5JDO - chains A and E of the 6 polymer chains in the assembly; structure by X-ray diffraction, 3.20 A resolution.

Chain A:
Protein: Haptoglobin-haemoglobin receptor
Source organism: Trypanosoma congolense
UniProt: G0UVW6 (G0UVW6_TRYCI); residues 3-251 here correspond to UniProt positions 116-364 (UniProt number = residue number + 113)
Amino-acid sequence (249 residues; row label = number of the first residue in the row):
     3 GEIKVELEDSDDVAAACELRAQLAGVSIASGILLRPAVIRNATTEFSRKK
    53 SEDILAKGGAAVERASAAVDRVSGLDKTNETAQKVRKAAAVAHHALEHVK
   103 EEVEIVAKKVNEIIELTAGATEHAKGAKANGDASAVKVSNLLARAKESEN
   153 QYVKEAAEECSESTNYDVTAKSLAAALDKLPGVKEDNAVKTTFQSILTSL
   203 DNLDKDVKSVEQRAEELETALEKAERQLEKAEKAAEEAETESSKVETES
Construct notes: conflict Glu-10 (Lys123 in G0UVW6), Ser-12 (Ala125 in G0UVW6), Asp-14 (Glu127 in G0UVW6), Asp-55 (Glu168 in G0UVW6), Val-64 (Ala177 in G0UVW6), Asp-72 (Asn185 in G0UVW6), Thr-80 (Ala193 in G0UVW6), Val-112 (Ala225 in G0UVW6), Ile-116 (Thr229 in G0UVW6), Ala-137 (Val250 in G0UVW6), Asn-152 (Asp265 in G0UVW6), Glu-157 (Lys270 in G0UVW6), Glu-164 (Asn277 in G0UVW6)
Disulfides: Cys-19/Cys-162
Small-molecule neighbours:
  - heme (HEM), molecule 1: Ser-29, Ile-30, Thr-166, Tyr-168
  - heme (HEM), molecule 2: Arg-42, Thr-45, Phe-48, Lys-52
What the authors report for this chain:
  - binding site for heme: Ser-29, Arg-42, Lys-52, Thr-166

Chain E:
Protein: Hemoglobin subunit alpha
Source organism: Homo sapiens
UniProt: P69905 (HBA_HUMAN); residue numbers follow UniProt; this construct covers 2-141
Amino-acid sequence (140 residues; each row starts with the number of its first residue):
     2 VLSPADKTNVKAAWGKVGAHAGEYGAEALERMFLSFPTTKTYFPHFDLSH
    52 GSAQVKGHGKKVADALTNAVAHVDDMPNALSALSDLHAHKLRVDPVNFKL
   102 LSHCLLVTLAAHLPAEFTPAVHASLDKFLASVSTVLTSKY
Ion coordination: heme Fe: His-88 (together with oxygen molecule)
Small-molecule neighbours:
  - heme (HEM): Met-33, Thr-40, Tyr-43, Phe-44, His-46, Phe-47, His-59, Lys-62, Val-63, Ala-66, Leu-67, Leu-84, Leu-87, His-88, Leu-92, Val-94, Asn-98, Phe-99, Leu-102, Leu-106, Leu-137
  - oxygen molecule (OXY): Leu-30, Phe-44, His-59, Val-63, Leu-102
Curated features (UniProtKB/Swiss-Prot):
  - binding site (O2): His-59
  - binding site (heme b): His-88
  - site: Thr-9, Asn-10 (Microbial infection: Cleavage), Lys-12 (Not glycated), Ala-14, Trp-15 (Microbial infection: Cleavage), Tyr-25, Gly-26 (Microbial infection: Cleavage), Leu-30, Glu-31 (Microbial infection: Cleavage), His-46, Phe-47 (Microbial infection: Cleavage), Asp-48, Leu-49 (Microbial infection: Cleavage), Ser-53, Ala-54 (Microbial infection: Cleavage), Val-56, Lys-57 (Microbial infection: Cleavage), Lys-57 (Not glycated), Gly-60, Lys-61 (Microbial infection: Cleavage), Lys-61 (Not glycated), Lys-91 (Not glycated), Leu-92, Arg-93 (Microbial infection: Cleavage), Lys-100 (Not glycated), Leu-107, Val-108 (Microbial infection: Cleavage), Thr-109, Leu-110 (Microbial infection: Cleavage), Val-122, His-123 (Microbial infection: Cleavage), Ser-134, Thr-135 (Microbial infection: Cleavage)
  - modified residue: Ser-4 (Phosphoserine), Lys-8 (N6-succinyllysine), Thr-9 (Phosphothreonine), Lys-12 (N6-succinyllysine), Lys-17 (N6-acetyllysine), Tyr-25 (Phosphotyrosine), Ser-36 (Phosphoserine), Lys-41 (N6-succinyllysine), Ser-50 (Phosphoserine), Ser-103 (Phosphoserine), Thr-109 (Phosphothreonine), Ser-125 (Phosphoserine), Ser-132 (Phosphoserine), Thr-135 (Phosphothreonine), Thr-138 (Phosphothreonine), Ser-139 (Phosphoserine)
  - glycosylation (N-linked (Glc) (glycation) lysine): Lys-8, Lys-17, Lys-41, Lys-62
  - natural variant: Val-2 (V2E: In Thionville), Leu-3 (L3R: In ChongQing), Ala-6 (A6D: In J-Toronto; A6P: In Karachi), Asp-7 (D7A: In Sawara; D7G: In Swan River; D7N: In Dunn; D7V: In Ferndown; D7Y: In Woodville), Lys-8 (K8E: In Kurosaki), Asn-10 (N10T: In Broomfield), Lys-12 (K12E: In Anantharaj), Ala-13 (A13D: In J-Paris 1/J-Aljezur), Ala-14 (A14P: In Ravenscourt Park), Trp-15 (W15R: In Evanston), Gly-16 (G16R: In Ottawa/Siam), Lys-17 (K17M: In Harbin; K17N: In Beijing), 84 further natural variant entries in UniProt

How chain A and chain E interact:
Pairs across the interface (22; chain A residue first):
  Ser-29(A) / His-46(E)  hydrogen bond (backbone-side chain)
  Gly-33(A) / His-46(E)
  Ile-34(A) / Lys-91(E)
  Ile-34(A) / Leu-92(E)  hydrophobic
  Leu-36(A) / Pro-45(E)  hydrophobic
  Arg-37(A) / Thr-42(E)
  Arg-37(A) / Tyr-43(E)
  Arg-37(A) / Pro-45(E)
  Arg-37(A) / Leu-92(E)  hydrogen bond (side chain-backbone)
  Thr-123(A) / Pro-45(E)
  Ala-126(A) / His-46(E)
  Lys-127(A) / Pro-45(E)
  Lys-127(A) / His-46(E)
  Lys-127(A) / Phe-47(E)
  Lys-130(A) / His-46(E)
  Lys-130(A) / Phe-47(E)
  Lys-130(A) / Gln-55(E)
  Asp-134(A) / Gln-55(E)
  Tyr-168(A) / Leu-84(E)
  Tyr-168(A) / Leu-87(E)  hydrophobic
  Tyr-168(A) / Lys-91(E)  hydrogen bond (backbone-side chain)
  Asp-169(A) / Lys-91(E)  salt bridge
Interface residues without a listed pair, chain A (15 interface residues in all): Ile-30, Ser-32, Val-40
Interface residues without a listed pair, chain E (12 interface residues in all): Lys-62, Ala-83

Summary:
The interface between chain A and chain E involves 15 residues on one side and 12 on the other, with 3
hydrogen bonds and 1 salt bridge. Polar contacts include Asp-169(A)/Lys-91(E), Ser-29(A)/His-46(E) and
Arg-37(A)/Leu-92(E). The paper reports a binding site for heme at Ser-29(A), Arg-42(A) and Lys-52(A) among
others.
Chain A is Haptoglobin-haemoglobin receptor (Trypanosoma congolense) and chain E is Hemoglobin subunit alpha
(Homo sapiens); the structure, T. congolense haptoglobin-haemoglobin receptor in complex with haemoglobin, was
determined by X-ray diffraction.
